Entry 5D0T (X-ray diffraction, 2.60 A resolution); this record covers chains B and C of the 28 polymer chains in the assembly.

== Chain B ==
Name: Proteasome subunit alpha type-3
Source organism: Saccharomyces cerevisiae (strain ATCC 204508 / S288c)
Notes: EC 3.4.25.1
UniProt: P23638 (PSA3_YEAST); residues 0-257 here correspond to UniProt positions 1-258 (UniProt number = residue number + 1)
Chain sequence (258 residues; numbered 0 to 257; the number before each row is that of its first residue; numbering starts at 0):
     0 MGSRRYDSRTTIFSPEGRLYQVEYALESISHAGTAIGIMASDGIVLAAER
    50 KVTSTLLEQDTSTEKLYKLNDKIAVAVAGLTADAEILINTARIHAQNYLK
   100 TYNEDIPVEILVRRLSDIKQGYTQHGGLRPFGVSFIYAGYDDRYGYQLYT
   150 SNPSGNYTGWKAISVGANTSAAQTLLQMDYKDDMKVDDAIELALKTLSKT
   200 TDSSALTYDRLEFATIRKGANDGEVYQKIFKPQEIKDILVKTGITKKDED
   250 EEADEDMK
Disordered / not traced: 0, 245-257
Curated features (UniProtKB/Swiss-Prot):
  - cross-link (Glycyl lysine isopeptide (Lys-Gly)): Lys99 (interchain with G-Cter in ubiquitin), Lys198 (interchain with G-Cter in ubiquitin), Lys230 (interchain with G-Cter in ubiquitin)

== Chain C ==
Name: Proteasome subunit alpha type-4
Source organism: Saccharomyces cerevisiae (strain ATCC 204508 / S288c)
Notes: EC 3.4.25.1
UniProt: P40303 (PSA4_YEAST); residues -1 to 252 here correspond to UniProt positions 1-254 (UniProt number = residue number + 2)
Chain sequence (254 residues; each row starts with the number of its first residue; numbers below 1 keep their minus sign (Met-1 is residue -1)):
    -1 MSGYDRALSIFSPDGHIFQVEYALEAVKRGTCAVGVKGKNCVVLGCERRS
    49 TLKLQDTRITPSKVSKIDSHVVLSFSGLNADSRILIEKARVEAQSHRLTL
    99 EDPVTVEYLTRYVAGVQQRYTQSGGVRPFGVSTLIAGFDPRDDEPKLYQT
   149 EPSGIYSSWSAQTIGRNSKTVREFLEKNYDRKEPPATVEECVKLTVRSLL
   199 EVVQTGAKNIEITVVKPDSDIVALSSEEINQYVTQIEQEKQEQQEQDKKK
   249 KSNH
Disordered / not traced: -1 to 0, 241-252
Curated features (UniProtKB/Swiss-Prot):
  - modified residue: Thr58 (Phosphothreonine)

== Interface between chain B and chain C ==
Pairs across the interface (73):
  Arg3(B) with Arg4(C)
  Asp6(B) with Tyr2(C), hydrogen bond; Arg4(C), salt bridge
  Arg8(B) with Arg4(C)
  Thr10(B) with Leu6(C); Arg125(C)
  Ile11(B) with Leu6(C), hydrophobic; Gln17(C)
  Phe12(B) with Gln17(C), hydrogen bond (backbone-side chain); Tyr20(C), hydrophobic; Ala21(C), hydrophobic; Leu76(C), hydrophobic; Arg125(C); Pro126(C); Gly128(C)
  Ser13(B) with Tyr20(C)
  Pro14(B) with Tyr20(C), hydrophobic; Glu23(C)
  Glu15(B) with Glu23(C); Arg27(C), hydrogen bond (backbone-side chain)
  Gly16(B) with Tyr20(C); Glu23(C); Ala24(C); Arg27(C)
  Arg17(B) with Arg27(C)
  Leu18(B) with Arg125(C)
  Met38(B) with Asp54(C); Arg56(C)
  Arg112(B) with Arg81(C)
  Ser115(B) with Arg81(C), hydrogen bond (backbone-side chain)
  Asp116(B) with Arg81(C), salt bridge
  Gln119(B) with Ala78(C); Asp79(C); Ile82(C)
  Thr122(B) with Arg125(C), hydrogen bond (backbone-side chain)
  Gln123(B) with Tyr118(C); Gly123(C); Val124(C); Arg125(C), hydrogen bond (backbone-backbone); Pro126(C); Phe127(C)
  His124(B) with Gly123(C); Val124(C)
  Gly125(B) with Tyr2(C); Gly123(C)
  Gly126(B) with Tyr2(C)
  Tyr143(B) with Arg56(C), hydrogen bond (backbone-side chain); Ile57(C), hydrophobic
  Tyr145(B) with Arg56(C), hydrogen bond (backbone-side chain)
  Gln146(B) with Ile57(C)
  Leu147(B) with Ile57(C)
  Tyr148(B) with Ile57(C)
  Ser153(B) with Ala78(C)
  Gly154(B) with Ala78(C); Arg81(C), hydrogen bond (backbone-side chain)
  Asn155(B) with Asn77(C); Ala78(C)
  Tyr156(B) with Pro59(C), hydrophobic; Arg81(C)
  Gly158(B) with Gln53(C); Asp54(C), hydrogen bond (backbone-backbone); Thr58(C), hydrogen bond (backbone-side chain)
  Trp159(B) with Leu50(C), hydrophobic; Lys51(C); Leu52(C); Gln53(C); Asp54(C)
  Lys160(B) with Leu52(C), hydrogen bond (backbone-backbone); Gln53(C); Asp54(C)
  Ala161(B) with Leu52(C), hydrogen bond (backbone-backbone)
  Leu175(B) with Leu52(C)
  Gln176(B) with Leu52(C)
Also at the interface, not in a pair above, chain B (40 interface residues in all): Thr157, Gln172, Tyr179

== In short ==
The interface between chain B and chain C involves 40 residues on one side and 31 on the other, with 13
hydrogen bonds and 2 salt bridges. Polar contacts include Asp6(B)-Arg4(C), Asp116(B)-Arg81(C) and
Asp6(B)-Tyr2(C).
Here chain B is Proteasome subunit alpha type-3 and chain C is Proteasome subunit alpha type-4, both from
Saccharomyces cerevisiae (strain ATCC 204508 / S288c). Entry 5D0T (Yeast 20S proteasome beta5-D166N mutant in
complex with MG132) was determined by X-ray diffraction together with 5CZ4, 5CZ5, 5CZ6, 5CZ7, 5CZ8, 5CZ9 and
16 further entries from the same study.
